Entry 7TAB (X-ray diffraction, 1.16 A resolution); this record covers chain A.

# Chain A
Molecule: Isoform 4 of Transcription activator BRG1
Source organism: Homo sapiens
Notes: EC 3.6.4.-
UniProtKB: P51532-4 (SMCA4-4_HUMAN); residues 1448-1575 here correspond to UniProt positions 1418-1545 (UniProt number = residue number - 30)
Sequence (130 residues; each row starts with the number of its first residue):
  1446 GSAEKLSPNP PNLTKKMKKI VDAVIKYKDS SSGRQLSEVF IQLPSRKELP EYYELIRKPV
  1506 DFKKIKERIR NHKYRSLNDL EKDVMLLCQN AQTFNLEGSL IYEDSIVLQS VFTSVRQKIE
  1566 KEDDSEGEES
Disordered / not traced: 1446-1447, 1571-1575
Construct notes: expression tag (1446-1447)
Ligand contacts: 2-(6-amino-5-phenylpyridazin-3-yl)phenol (GGU): Val1484, Phe1485, Gln1487, Leu1488, Pro1489, Leu1494, Tyr1497, Val1505, Asp1506, Leu1532, Asn1535, Ala1536, Phe1539, Asn1540, Ile1546

# Summary
Chain A binds 2-(6-amino-5-phenylpyridazin-3-yl)phenol.
Chain A is Isoform 4 of Transcription activator BRG1 (Homo sapiens); the structure, G-925 bound to the SMARCA4
(BRG1) Bromodomain, was determined by X-ray diffraction (same publication as 7TD9).
